Entry 4MXV (X-ray diffraction, 3.20 A resolution); this record covers chains A and D of the 9 polymer chains in the assembly.

Chain A (and D):
Protein: Lymphotoxin-alpha
Source organism: Homo sapiens
Notes: chain D of this document is another copy of the same molecule, construct and numbering; everything in this record applies to it too
UniProtKB: P01374 (TNFB_HUMAN); residues 28-171 here correspond to UniProt positions 62-205 (UniProt number = residue number + 34)
Sequence (157 residues; numbered 15 to 171; the number before each row is that of its first residue):
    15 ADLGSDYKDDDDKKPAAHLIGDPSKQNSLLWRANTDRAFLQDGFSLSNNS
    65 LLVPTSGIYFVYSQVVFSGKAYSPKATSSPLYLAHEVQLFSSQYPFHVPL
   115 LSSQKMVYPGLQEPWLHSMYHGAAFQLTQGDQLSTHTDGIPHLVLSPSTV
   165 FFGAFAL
Unresolved in the structure: 15-27, 85-91 (chain D: 15-27, 86-91, 105-110)
Sequence notes: expression tag (15-27)
Curated features (UniProtKB/Swiss-Prot):
  - glycosylation: N62 (N-linked (GlcNAc...) asparagine)
Reported in the primary citation:
  - conformationally variable residues (loop rearrangement): D50, Y108

Interface between chain A and chain D:
Pairs across the interface - 31 pairs, chain A then chain D:
  I72(A) with F53(D), hydrophobic; Q55(D)
  F74(A) with F74(D), hydrophobic; Y134(D); F169(D), hydrophobic
  L103(A) with R51(D)
  P113(A) with S162(D)
  L114(A) with R51(D); S162(D)
  L115(A) with S162(D); F165(D), hydrophobic
  S116(A) with Q78(D); S162(D), hydrogen bond (backbone-backbone); T163(D)
  Q118(A) with L130(D)
  K119(A) with L130(D)
  Y122(A) with E127(D); P128(D), hydrogen bond (side chain-backbone)
  Y134(A) with Y134(D), hydrophobic
  H135(A) with Q78(D)
  G136(A) with Y76(D); Y134(D), hydrogen bond (backbone-side chain)
  A137(A) with H32(D); Y76(D), hydrophobic
  A138(A) with H32(D); F53(D); Y76(D), hydrogen bond (backbone-side chain)
  F139(A) with H32(D)
  Q140(A) with R51(D); F53(D)
  L171(A) with F169(D), hydrophobic
Other interface residues (no listed pair), chain A (20 interface residues in all): V112, S117
Other interface residues (no listed pair), chain D (20 interface residues in all): K28, A30, H131, S132, P161

Overview:
Chain A and chain D each contribute 20 residues to their interface; the contacts include 4 hydrogen bonds.
Polar pairs include Y122(A)-P128(D), G136(A)-Y134(D) and A138(A)-Y76(D). The paper reports conformational
variability at D50(A) and Y108(A).
Both chains are Lymphotoxin-alpha (Homo sapiens). Entry 4MXV (Structure of Lymphotoxin alpha bound to anti-LTa
Fab) was determined by X-ray diffraction together with 4MXW from the same study.
